8CEN - chains 7 and N of the 46 polymer chains in the assembly; structure by electron microscopy, 3.00 A resolution.

Chain 7:
Name: General transcription and DNA repair factor IIH helicase subunit XPB
From: Saccharomyces cerevisiae
Notes: EC 3.6.4.12
UniProt: Q00578 (RAD25_YEAST); numbering as in UniProt (aligned over 1-843)
Chain sequence (843 residues; row label = number of the first residue in the row):
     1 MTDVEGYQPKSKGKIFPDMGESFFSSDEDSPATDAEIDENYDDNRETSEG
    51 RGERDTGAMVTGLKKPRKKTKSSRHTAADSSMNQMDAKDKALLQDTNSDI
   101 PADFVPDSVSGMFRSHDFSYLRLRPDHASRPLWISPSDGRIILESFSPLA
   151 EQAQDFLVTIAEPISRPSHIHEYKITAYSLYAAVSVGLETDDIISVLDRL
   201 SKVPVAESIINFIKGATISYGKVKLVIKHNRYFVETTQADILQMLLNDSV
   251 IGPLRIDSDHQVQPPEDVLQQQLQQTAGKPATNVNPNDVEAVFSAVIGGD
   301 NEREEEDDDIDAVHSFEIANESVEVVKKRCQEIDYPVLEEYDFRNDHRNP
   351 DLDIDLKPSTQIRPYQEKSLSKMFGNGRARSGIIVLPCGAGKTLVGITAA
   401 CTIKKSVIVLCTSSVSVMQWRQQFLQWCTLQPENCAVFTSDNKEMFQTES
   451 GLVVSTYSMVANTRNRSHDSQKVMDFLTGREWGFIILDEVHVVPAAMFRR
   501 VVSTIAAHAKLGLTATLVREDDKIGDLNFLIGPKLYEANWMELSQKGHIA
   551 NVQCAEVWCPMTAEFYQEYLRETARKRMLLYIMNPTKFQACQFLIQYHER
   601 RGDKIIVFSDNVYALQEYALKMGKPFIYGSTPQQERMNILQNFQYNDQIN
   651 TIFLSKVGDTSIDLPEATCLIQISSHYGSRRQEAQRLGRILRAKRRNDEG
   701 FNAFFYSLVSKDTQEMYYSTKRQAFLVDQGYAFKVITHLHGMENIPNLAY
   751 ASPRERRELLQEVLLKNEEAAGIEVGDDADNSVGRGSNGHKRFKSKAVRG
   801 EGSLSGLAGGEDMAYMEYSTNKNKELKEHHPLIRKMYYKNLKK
Unresolved in the structure: 1-100, 253-312, 768-829, 838-843
UniProt features mapped onto this chain:
  - motif: Lys64 to His75 (Nuclear localization signal), Asp488 to His491 (DEAH box)
  - binding site (ATP): Leu386 to Thr393
  - modified residue: Ser752 (Phosphoserine)
  - natural variant: Trp427 (W427L: In suppressor mutant)
  - mutagenesis: Lys392 (K392R: Lethal in vivo. Defective in translation in vitro), Glu489 (E489Q: Loss of DNA translocase function of TFHII), Val798 to Lys843 (Increased UV sensitivity)

Chain N:
Molecule: Nontemplate DNA
Sequence (209 nucleotides; row label = number of the first residue in the row; numbers below 1 keep their minus sign (DA-73 is residue -73)):
   -73 AGCACGCTGTGTATATAATAGCTATGGAACGTTCGATTCACCTCCGATGT
   -23 GTGTTGTACATACATAAAAATATCATAGCTCTTCTGCGCTGTGTTGGTCG
    27 TAGACAGCTCTAGCACCGCTTAAACGCACGTACGCGCTGTCCCCCGCGTT
    77 TTAACCGCCAAGGGGATTACTCCCTAGTCTCCAGGCACGTGTCAGATATA
   127 TACATCGAT
Unresolved in the structure: 0-135

Chain 7 / chain N interface:
Pairs across the interface (27; chain 7 residue first):
  Arg464(7) - DG-18(N)  sugar contact
  Val492(7) - DC-15(N)  phosphate contact
  Ala495(7) - DA-16(N)  phosphate contact
  Ala495(7) - DC-15(N)  phosphate contact
  Ala496(7) - DA-16(N)  hydrogen bond to the phosphate
  Met497(7) - DT-17(N)  phosphate contact
  Met497(7) - DA-16(N)  hydrogen bond to the phosphate
  Phe498(7) - DA-16(N)  hydrogen bond to the phosphate
  Arg519(7) - DC-15(N)  salt bridge to the phosphate
  Glu520(7) - DA-14(N)  hydrogen bond to the phosphate
  Glu520(7) - DT-13(N)  phosphate contact
  Thr573(7) - DC-11(N)  hydrogen bond to the phosphate
  Ala574(7) - DA-12(N)  phosphate contact
  Ala574(7) - DC-11(N)  hydrogen bond to the phosphate
  Arg575(7) - DA-12(N)  sugar contact
  His676(7) - DA-14(N)  hydrogen bond to the sugar
  Tyr677(7) - DA-14(N)  phosphate contact
  Tyr677(7) - DT-13(N)  phosphate contact
  Gly678(7) - DA-14(N)  phosphate contact
  Gly678(7) - DT-13(N)  hydrogen bond to the phosphate
  Ser679(7) - DA-14(N)  hydrogen bond to the phosphate
  Arg681(7) - DC-15(N)  hydrogen bond to the phosphate
  Arg681(7) - DA-14(N)  salt bridge to the phosphate
  Gln714(7) - DA-12(N)  hydrogen bond to the phosphate
  Tyr718(7) - DT-13(N)  hydrogen bond to the phosphate
  Tyr718(7) - DA-12(N)  hydrogen bond to the phosphate
  Lys721(7) - DT-13(N)  salt bridge to the phosphate
Interface residues without a listed pair, chain 7 (22 interface residues in all): His491, Pro632, Lys656
Interface residues without a listed pair, chain N (10 interface residues in all): DG-23, DT-19

Summary:
22 residues of chain 7 face 10 of chain N across their interface, with 13 hydrogen bonds and 3 salt bridges.
Polar pairs include His676(7)-DA-14(N), Ala496(7)-DA-16(N) and Met497(7)-DA-16(N). From UniProt: 8 ATP-binding
residues and 4 mutagenesis sites on chain 7.
Chain 7 is General transcription and DNA repair factor IIH helicase subunit XPB (Saccharomyces cerevisiae) and
chain N is Nontemplate DNA; the structure, Yeast RNA polymerase II transcription pre-initiation complex with
core Mediator, was determined by electron microscopy together with 8CEO from the same study.
